8PFF - chain A; structure by X-ray diffraction, 1.08 A resolution.

[Chain A]
Protein: Galectin-3
Source organism: Homo sapiens
Reference sequence: P17931 (LEG3_HUMAN); residues 113-250 here = UniProt positions 113-250
Chain sequence (138 residues; each row starts with the number of its first residue):
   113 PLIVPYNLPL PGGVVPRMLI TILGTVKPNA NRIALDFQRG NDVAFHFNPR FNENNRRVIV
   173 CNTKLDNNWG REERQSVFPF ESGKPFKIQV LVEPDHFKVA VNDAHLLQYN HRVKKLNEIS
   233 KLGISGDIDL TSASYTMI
Small-molecule neighbours: YJF ((2R,3S,4S,5R,6S)-2-(hydroxymethyl)-6-[(2S,3R,4S,5R,6R)-6-(hydroxymethyl)-3,5-bis(oxidanyl)-4-[4-(phenylsulfonyl)-1,2,3-triazol-1-yl]oxan-2-yl]sulfanyl-oxane-3,4,5-triol): Arg-144, Ala-146, Asp-148, His-158, Asn-160, Arg-162, Glu-165, Val-172, Asn-174, Trp-181, Glu-184, Arg-186, Ser-237
Curated features (UniProtKB/Swiss-Prot):
  - motif: Lys-226 to Asp-241 (Nuclear export signal)
  - binding site (a beta-D-galactoside): Trp-181 to Gln-187
  - modified residue: Ser-188 (Phosphoserine)
From the paper describing this entry:
  - mutagenesis - R144K (Kd 250 uM), R144S (Kd 600 uM): decreased binding to 4c
  - binding site for YJF: Arg-144, Asp-148, Asn-160

[Overview]
Bound to chain A: compound YJF. From UniProt: 7 beta-D-galactoside-binding residues. The paper reports a
binding site for YJF at Arg-144, Asp-148 and Asn-160; R144K and R144S reduce binding to 4c.
Chain A is Galectin-3 (Homo sapiens); the structure, Galectin-3C in complex with a triazolesulfone derivative,
was determined by X-ray diffraction, deposited together with 8PBF and 8PF9.
